8IHN - chains K and N of the 7 polymer chains in the assembly; structure by electron microscopy, 3.37 A resolution.

[Chain K]
Protein: Transcriptional regulatory protein SIN3
Organism: Saccharomyces cerevisiae
UniProtKB: P22579 (SIN3_YEAST); numbering as in UniProt (aligned over 1-1536)
Chain sequence (1536 residues; numbered 1 to 1536; the number before each row is that of its first residue):
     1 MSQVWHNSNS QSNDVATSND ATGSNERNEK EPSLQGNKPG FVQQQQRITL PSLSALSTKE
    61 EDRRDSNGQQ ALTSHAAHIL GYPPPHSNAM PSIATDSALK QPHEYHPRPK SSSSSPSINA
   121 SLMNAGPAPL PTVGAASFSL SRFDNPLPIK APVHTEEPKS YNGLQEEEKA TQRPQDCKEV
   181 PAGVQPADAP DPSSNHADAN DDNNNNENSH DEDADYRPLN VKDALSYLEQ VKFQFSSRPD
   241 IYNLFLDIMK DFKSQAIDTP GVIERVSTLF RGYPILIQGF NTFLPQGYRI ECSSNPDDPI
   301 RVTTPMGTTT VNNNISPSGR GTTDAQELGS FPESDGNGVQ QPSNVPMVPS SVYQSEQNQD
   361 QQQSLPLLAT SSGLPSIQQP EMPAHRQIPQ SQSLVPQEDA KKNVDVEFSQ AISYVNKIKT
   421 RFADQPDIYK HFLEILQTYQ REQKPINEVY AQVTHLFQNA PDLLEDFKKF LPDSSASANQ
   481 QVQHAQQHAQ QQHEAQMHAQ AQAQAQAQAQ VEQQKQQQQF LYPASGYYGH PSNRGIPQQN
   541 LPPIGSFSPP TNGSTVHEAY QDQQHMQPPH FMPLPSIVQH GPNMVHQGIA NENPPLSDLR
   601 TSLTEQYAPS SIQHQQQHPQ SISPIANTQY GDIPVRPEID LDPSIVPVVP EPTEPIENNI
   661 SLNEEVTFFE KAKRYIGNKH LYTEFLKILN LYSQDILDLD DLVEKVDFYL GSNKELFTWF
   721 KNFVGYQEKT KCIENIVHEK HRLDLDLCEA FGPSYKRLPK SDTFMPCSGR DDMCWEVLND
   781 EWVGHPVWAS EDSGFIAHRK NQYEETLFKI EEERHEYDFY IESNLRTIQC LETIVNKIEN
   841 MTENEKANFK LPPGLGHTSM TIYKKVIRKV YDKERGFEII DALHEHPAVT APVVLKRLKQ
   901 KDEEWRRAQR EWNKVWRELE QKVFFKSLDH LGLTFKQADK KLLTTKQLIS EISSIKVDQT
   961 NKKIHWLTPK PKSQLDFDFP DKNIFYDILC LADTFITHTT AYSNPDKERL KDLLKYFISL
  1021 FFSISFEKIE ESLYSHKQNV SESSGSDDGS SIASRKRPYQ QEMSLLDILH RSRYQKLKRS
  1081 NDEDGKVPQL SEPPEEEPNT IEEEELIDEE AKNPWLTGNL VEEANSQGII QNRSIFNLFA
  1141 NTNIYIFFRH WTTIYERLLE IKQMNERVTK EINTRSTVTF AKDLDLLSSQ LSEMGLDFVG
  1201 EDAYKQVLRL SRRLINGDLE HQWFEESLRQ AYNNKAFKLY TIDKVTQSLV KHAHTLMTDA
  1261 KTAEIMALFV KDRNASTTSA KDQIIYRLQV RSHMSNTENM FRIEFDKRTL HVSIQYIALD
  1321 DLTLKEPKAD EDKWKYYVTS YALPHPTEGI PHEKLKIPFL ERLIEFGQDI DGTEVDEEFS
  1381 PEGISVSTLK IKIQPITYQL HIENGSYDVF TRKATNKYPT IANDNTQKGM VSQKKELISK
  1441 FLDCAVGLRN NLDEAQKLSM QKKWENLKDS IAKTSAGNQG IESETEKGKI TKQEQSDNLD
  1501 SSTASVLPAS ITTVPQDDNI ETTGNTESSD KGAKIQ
Unresolved in the structure: 1-659, 730-747, 1041-1057, 1082-1109, 1321-1536
UniProt features mapped onto this chain:
  - modified residue: Ser137 (Phosphoserine), Thr303 (Phosphothreonine), Thr304 (Phosphothreonine), Ser316 (Phosphoserine), Ser1046 (Phosphoserine)

[Chain N]
Protein: Chromatin modification-related protein EAF3
Organism: Saccharomyces cerevisiae
UniProtKB: A0A8H4F719 (A0A8H4F719_YEASX); numbering as in UniProt (aligned over 1-401)
Chain sequence (401 residues; each row starts with the number of its first residue):
     1 MVDLEQEFAL GGRCLAFHGP LMYEAKILKI WDPSSKMYTS IPNDKPGGSS QATKEIKPQK
    61 LGEDESIPEE IINGKCFFIH YQGWKSSWDE WVGYDRIRAY NEENIAMKKR LANEAKEAKK
   121 SLLEQQKKKK LSTSLGGPSN GGKRKGDSRS NASISKSTSQ SFLTSSVSGR KSGRSSANSL
   181 HPGSSLRSSS DQNGNDDRRR SSSLSPNMLH HIAGYPTPKI SLQIPIKLKS VLVDDWEYVT
   241 KDKKICRLPA DVTVEMVLNK YEHEVSQELE SPGSQSQLSE YCAGLKLYFD KCLGNMLLYR
   301 LERLQYDELL KKSSKDQKPL VPIRIYGAIH LLRLISVLPE LISSTTMDLQ SCQLLIKQTE
   361 DFLVWLLMHV DEYFNDKDPN RSDDALYVNT SSQYEGVALG M
Unresolved in the structure: 1-217, 401

[Interface between chain K and chain N]
Contacting residue pairs (14; chain K residue first):
  Lys756(K) with Asp242(N); Asn380(N); Asn389(N)
  Arg757(K) with Asn380(N), hydrogen bond (side chain-backbone); Arg381(N), hydrogen bond (side chain-backbone); Asn389(N)
  Leu758(K) with Thr390(N); Ser391(N)
  Pro759(K) with Asn389(N)
  His785(K) with Ser392(N)
  Val787(K) with Glu395(N)
  Trp788(K) with Thr390(N); Ser392(N); Glu395(N), hydrogen bond
Also at the interface, not in a pair above, chain K (8 interface residues in all): Lys760
Also at the interface, not in a pair above, chain N (12 interface residues in all): Lys243, Pro379, Asp383, Val388

[In short]
8 residues of chain K face 12 of chain N across their interface, with 3 hydrogen bonds. Among the polar pairs
are Arg757(K)-Asn380(N), Arg757(K)-Arg381(N) and Trp788(K)-Glu395(N).
Here chain K is Transcriptional regulatory protein SIN3 and chain N is Chromatin modification-related protein
EAF3, both from Saccharomyces cerevisiae. Entry 8IHN (Cryo-EM structure of the Rpd3S core complex) was
determined by electron microscopy (same publication as 8IHM and 8IHT).
